7WE8 - chains H and L of the 5 polymer chains in the assembly; structure by electron microscopy, 3.50 A resolution.

# Chain H
Protein: Heavy chain of Fab 265
From: Homo sapiens
Notes: antibody fragment or engineered binder
Chain sequence (119 residues; row label = number of the first residue in the row):
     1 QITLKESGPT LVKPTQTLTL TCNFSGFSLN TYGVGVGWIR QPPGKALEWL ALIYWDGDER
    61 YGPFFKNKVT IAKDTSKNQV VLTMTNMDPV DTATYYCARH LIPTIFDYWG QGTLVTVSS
Disulfides: Cys22-Cys97

# Chain L
Protein: Light chain of Fab 265
From: Homo sapiens
Notes: antibody fragment or engineered binder
Chain sequence (109 residues; row label = number of the first residue in the row; note: 1 number in that range is skipped by the numbering (no residue carries it; nothing is unmodelled there)):
     2 SALTQ
     8 PASVSGSPGQ SITISCTGTS SDVGGSNYVS WYQHHPDRAP KLLIYEVTNR PSGVSNRFSG
    68 SKSANTASLT ISGLQAEDEA DYYCSSYTTT STHILFGGGT KLTV
Disulfides: Cys23-Cys91

# How chain H and chain L interact
Residue-residue contacts (25):
  Gln41(H) - Tyr90(L)  hydrogen bond
  Ala46(H) - Phe103(L)
  Ala46(H) - Gly104(L)
  Leu47(H) - Ile101(L)  hydrophobic
  Leu47(H) - Leu102(L)
  Trp49(H) - Ser98(L)
  Trp49(H) - Thr99(L)
  Tyr96(H) - Pro47(L)
  His100(H) - Tyr94(L)  hydrogen bond
  Leu101(H) - Tyr94(L)
  Ile102(H) - Tyr94(L)
  Pro103(H) - Tyr52(L)
  Pro103(H) - Glu53(L)
  Thr104(H) - Tyr52(L)
  Ile105(H) - Tyr35(L)
  Ile105(H) - Ser37(L)
  Ile105(H) - Ser92(L)
  Ile105(H) - Tyr94(L)  hydrophobic
  Phe106(H) - Tyr39(L)  hydrogen bond (backbone-side chain)
  Phe106(H) - Leu49(L)
  Trp109(H) - Ala46(L)
  Trp109(H) - Pro47(L)
  Gly110(H) - Ala46(L)
  Gln111(H) - Arg45(L)
  Gln111(H) - Ala46(L)  hydrogen bond (side chain-backbone)
Other interface residues (no listed pair), chain H (18 interface residues in all): Glu48, Pro63, Asp107

# Summary
The chain H/chain L interface involves 18 residues from each chain; the contacts include 4 hydrogen bonds.
Polar pairs include Gln41(H)-Tyr90(L), His100(H)-Tyr94(L) and Phe106(H)-Tyr39(L).
Chain H is Heavy chain of Fab 265 and chain L is Light chain of Fab 265, both from Homo sapiens; the
structure, SARS-CoV-2 Omicron variant spike protein in complex with Fab XGv265, was determined by electron
microscopy, deposited together with 7WE7, 7WE9, 7WEA, 7WEB, 7WEC, 7WED and 3 further entries.
